5YSE - chain A; structure by X-ray diffraction, 1.60 A resolution.

== Chain A ==
Protein: Lin1841 protein
Source organism: Listeria innocua serovar 6a (strain ATCC BAA-680 / CLIP 11262)
UniProt: Q92AS8 (Q92AS8_LISIN); residue numbers follow UniProt; this construct covers 27-414
Chain sequence (397 residues; row label = number of the first residue in the row):
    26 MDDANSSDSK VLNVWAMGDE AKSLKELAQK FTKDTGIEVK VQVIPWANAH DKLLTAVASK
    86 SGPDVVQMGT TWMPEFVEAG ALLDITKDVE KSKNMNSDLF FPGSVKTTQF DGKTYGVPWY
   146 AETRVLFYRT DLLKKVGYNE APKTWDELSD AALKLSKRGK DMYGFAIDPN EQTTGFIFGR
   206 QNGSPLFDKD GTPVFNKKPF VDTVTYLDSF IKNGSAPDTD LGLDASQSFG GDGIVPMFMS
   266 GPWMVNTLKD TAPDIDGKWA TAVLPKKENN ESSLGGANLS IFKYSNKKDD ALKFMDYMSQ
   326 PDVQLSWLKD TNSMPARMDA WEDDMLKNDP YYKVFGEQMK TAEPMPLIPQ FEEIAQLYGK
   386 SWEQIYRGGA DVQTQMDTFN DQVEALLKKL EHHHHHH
Unresolved in the structure: 26-34, 422
Differences from the reference sequence: expression tag (26, 415-422)
Metal / ion sites: Mg2+: Ser181, Gly184, Met187

== In short ==
Ser181, Gly184 and Met187 coordinate Mg2+.
Chain A is Lin1841 protein (Listeria innocua serovar 6a (strain ATCC BAA-680 / CLIP 11262)); the structure,
Crystal structure of beta-1,2-glucooligosaccharide binding protein in complex with sophorotetraose, was
determined by X-ray diffraction, deposited together with 5YSB, 5YSD and 5YSF.
